PDB entry 1RWX | X-ray diffraction, 1.85 A resolution | chains A and B

Chain A:
Protein: Interleukin-1 beta convertase
Organism: Homo sapiens
Notes: EC 3.4.22.36; fragment: interleukin-1 beta convertase p20
UniProt: P29466 (CASP1_HUMAN); residues 120-297 here = UniProt positions 120-297
Amino-acid sequence (178 residues; numbered 120 to 297; the number before each row is that of its first residue):
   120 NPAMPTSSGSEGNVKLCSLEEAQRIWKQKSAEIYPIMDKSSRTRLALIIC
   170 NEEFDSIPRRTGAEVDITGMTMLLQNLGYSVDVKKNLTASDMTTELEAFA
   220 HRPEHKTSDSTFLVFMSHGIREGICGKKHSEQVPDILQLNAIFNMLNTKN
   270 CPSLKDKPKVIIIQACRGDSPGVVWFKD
Covalently attached groups: compound YBH linked to Cys285
Residues lining bound ligands: YBH (4-oxo-3-{6-[4-(quinoxalin-2-yloxy)-benzoylamino]-2-thiophen-2-yl-hexanoylamino}-butyric acid): Arg179, Ser236, His237, Gly238, Gln283, Ala284
Curated features (UniProtKB/Swiss-Prot):
  - active site: His237, Cys285
  - cross-link: Lys134 (Glycyl lysine isopeptide (Lys-Gly) (interchain with G-Cter in ubiquitin))
  - mutagenesis: Cys285 (C285A/S: Loss of protease activity. Loss of SPHK2 cleavage and release in apoptotic cells), Trp294 (W294A: Mediates autoprocessing but is unable to interact with Gasdermin-D (GSDMD) and mediate its cleavage), Asp297 (D297N: In IDL(uncl); abolished cleavage in the interdomain region; when associated with 315-N-N-316)

Chain B:
Protein: Interleukin-1 beta convertase
Organism: Homo sapiens
Notes: EC 3.4.22.36; fragment: interleukin-1 beta convertase p10
UniProt: P29466 (CASP1_HUMAN); numbering as in UniProt (aligned over 317-404)
Amino-acid sequence (88 residues; numbered 317 to 404; the number before each row is that of its first residue):
   317 AIKKAHIEKDFIAFCSSTPDNVSWRHPTMGSVFIGRLIEHMQEYACSCDV
   367 EEIFRKVRFSFEQPDGRAQMPTTERVTLTRCFYLFPGH
Residues lining bound ligands: YBH (4-oxo-3-{6-[4-(quinoxalin-2-yloxy)-benzoylamino]-2-thiophen-2-yl-hexanoylamino}-butyric acid): Val338, Ser339, Trp340, Arg341, His342, Pro343, Ser347, Val348, Arg352, Phe377, Asp381, Arg383, Gln385
Curated features (UniProtKB/Swiss-Prot):
  - mutagenesis: Ile318 to Lys320 (Abolished ability to cleave IL18), Ile318 (I318N: Mediates autoprocessing but is unable to interact with Gasdermin-D (GSDMD) and mediate its cleavage), Lys320 (K320A: Abolishes cleavage of Gasdermin-D (GSDMD))

Chain A / chain B interface:
Pairs across the interface (125; chain A residue first):
  Glu130(A) with Gly403(B)
  Asn132(A) with Gln358(B)
  Val133(A) with Gln358(B); Pro402(B), hydrophobic
  Lys134(A) with Gln358(B), hydrogen bond (backbone-backbone); Glu359(B), salt bridge; Cys362(B); Pro402(B)
  Leu135(A) with Cys362(B); Pro402(B)
  Cys136(A) with Cys362(B), hydrogen bond (side chain-backbone); Pro402(B), hydrogen bond (backbone-backbone); His404(B), hydrogen bond (backbone-side chain)
  Ser137(A) with His404(B)
  Leu138(A) with His404(B)
  Ile144(A) with Cys362(B); Tyr399(B), hydrophobic
  Lys148(A) with Cys397(B)
  Ala150(A) with Arg396(B), hydrogen bond (backbone-side chain)
  Glu151(A) with Arg396(B); Cys397(B), hydrogen bond (backbone-backbone)
  Ile152(A) with Arg396(B), hydrogen bond (backbone-side chain); Cys397(B); Tyr399(B), hydrophobic
  Tyr153(A) with Asp326(B), hydrogen bond; Leu394(B); Thr395(B), hydrogen bond (side chain-backbone); Arg396(B); Cys397(B), hydrogen bond (backbone-backbone); Phe398(B), hydrophobic
  Ile155(A) with Phe401(B), hydrophobic
  Lys158(A) with Gly403(B); His404(B)
  Arg161(A) with His404(B), hydrogen bond (side chain-backbone)
  Arg179(A) with Arg341(B); Ser347(B)
  Thr180(A) with Arg341(B), hydrogen bond (backbone-side chain); His342(B); Pro343(B)
  Gly181(A) with His342(B); Pro343(B), hydrogen bond (backbone-backbone); Gly346(B)
  Val184(A) with Thr344(B); Met345(B)
  Asp185(A) with Gly346(B); Ser347(B), hydrogen bond; Ile350(B)
  Gly188(A) with Ile354(B)
  Met189(A) with Ile350(B), hydrophobic; Leu353(B), hydrophobic; Ile354(B), hydrophobic
  Leu192(A) with Met357(B), hydrophobic
  Leu196(A) with Met357(B), hydrophobic; Leu400(B), hydrophobic
  Tyr198(A) with Phe398(B); Leu400(B)
  Ser229(A) with Phe398(B)
  Met235(A) with Ile350(B), hydrophobic
  Arg240(A) with Pro335(B); Asp336(B), salt bridge
  Asn259(A) with Arg391(B)
  Phe262(A) with Glu324(B); Phe327(B), hydrophobic; Ala329(B), hydrophobic; Arg391(B)
  Leu265(A) with Phe327(B)
  Asn266(A) with Ile323(B); Phe327(B)
  Thr267(A) with His322(B), hydrogen bond (side chain-backbone); Ile323(B), hydrogen bond (backbone-backbone)
  Lys268(A) with Ile323(B)
  Lys274(A) with Ala321(B)
  Asp275(A) with Lys325(B), salt bridge; Asp326(B), hydrogen bond (backbone-side chain)
  Lys276(A) with Asp326(B)
  Pro277(A) with Asp326(B); Phe398(B), hydrophobic
  Lys278(A) with Lys325(B), hydrogen bond (side chain-backbone); Asp326(B), hydrogen bond (backbone-backbone); Phe327(B); Ile328(B), hydrogen bond (backbone-backbone)
  Val279(A) with Ile328(B); Phe370(B), hydrophobic; Phe398(B), hydrophobic
  Ile280(A) with Phe327(B), hydrophobic; Ile328(B), hydrogen bond (backbone-backbone); Ala329(B); Phe330(B), hydrogen bond (backbone-backbone)
  Ile281(A) with Phe330(B); Phe349(B), hydrophobic; Leu353(B), hydrophobic
  Ile282(A) with Phe330(B), hydrogen bond (backbone-backbone); Cys331(B); Ser332(B), hydrogen bond (backbone-backbone); Phe349(B)
  Gln283(A) with Ser332(B); Ser339(B); Trp340(B); Ser347(B); Phe349(B); Ile350(B)
  Ala284(A) with Ser332(B), hydrogen bond (backbone-side chain); Ser333(B); Ser339(B), hydrogen bond (backbone-side chain)
  Cys285(A) with Asn337(B); Val338(B), hydrophobic; Ser339(B), hydrogen bond (side chain-backbone)
  Arg286(A) with Cys331(B); Ser333(B), hydrogen bond (side chain-backbone); Thr334(B); Pro335(B); Asp336(B), hydrogen bond (backbone-backbone); Asn337(B), hydrogen bond (backbone-backbone); Glu390(B), salt bridge
  Gly287(A) with Asp336(B); Asn337(B); Val338(B)
  Asp288(A) with Asp336(B), hydrogen bond (backbone-backbone); Val338(B)
  Ser289(A) with Asp336(B), hydrogen bond (backbone-backbone); Asn337(B); Val338(B), hydrogen bond (backbone-backbone)
  Pro290(A) with Ala384(B)
  Gly291(A) with Asn337(B)
  Val292(A) with Ala384(B), hydrophobic
Interface residues without a listed pair, chain A (63 interface residues in all): Ala141, Trp145, Arg163, Arg178, Ala182, Phe231, His237, Leu258
Interface residues without a listed pair, chain B (54 interface residues in all): Ala361, Ser363, Thr388, Thr393

Overview:
63 residues of chain A face 54 of chain B across their interface; the contacts include 33 hydrogen bonds and 4
salt bridges. Among the polar pairs are Lys134(A)-Glu359(B), Arg240(A)-Asp336(B) and Asp275(A)-Lys325(B).
Bound to chain B: compound YBH. Covalently linked compound YBH: at Cys285(A).
Here chain A is Interleukin-1 beta convertase and chain B is Interleukin-1 beta convertase, both from Homo
sapiens. Entry 1RWX (Crystal structure of human caspase-1 in complex with
4-oxo-3-{6-[4-(quinoxalin-2-yloxy)-benzoylamino]-2-thiophen-2-yl-hexanoylamino}-butyric acid) was determined
by X-ray diffraction (same publication as 1RWW).
